2HYG - chain D; structure by X-ray diffraction, 2.80 A resolution.

# Chain D
Protein: Transcriptional regulator mntR
Source organism: Bacillus subtilis
Reference sequence: P54512 (MNTR_BACSU); residues 1-142 here = UniProt positions 1-142
Amino-acid sequence (142 residues; row label = number of the first residue in the row):
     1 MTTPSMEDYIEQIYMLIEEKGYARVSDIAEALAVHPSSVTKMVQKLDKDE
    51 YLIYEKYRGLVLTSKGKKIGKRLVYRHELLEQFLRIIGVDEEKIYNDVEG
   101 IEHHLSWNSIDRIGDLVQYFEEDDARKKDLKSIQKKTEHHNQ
Unresolved in the structure: 1-2, 136-142
Curated features (UniProtKB/Swiss-Prot):
  - binding site (Cd(2+)): Asp8, Glu11, His77, Glu99, Glu102, His103
  - binding site (Mn(2+)): Asp8, Glu11, His77, Glu99, Glu102, His103
  - mutagenesis: Asp8 (D8M: Binds only one manganese ion, in a pseudo-hexacoordinate geometry), Glu11 (E11K: Retains selectivity for activation by Mn(2+) and Cd(2+) over Co(2+) and Fe(2+). Can bind Mn(2+) in the C site, despite alteration to the A site, and adopt active DNA-binding conformations ...), His77 (H77A: Retains selectivity for activation by Mn(2+) and Cd(2+) over Co(2+) and Fe(2+). Can bind Mn(2+) in the C site, despite alteration to the A site, and adopt active DNA-binding conformations ...)
Reported in the primary citation:
  - conformationally variable residues (domain motion): Asp8, Glu11, Lys41

# In short
From UniProt: 6 Cd2+-binding residues, 6 Mn2+-binding residues and 3 mutagenesis sites. From the paper:
conformational variability at Asp8, Glu11 and Lys41.
Chain D is Transcriptional regulator mntR (Bacillus subtilis); the structure, The Structure of apo-MntR from
Bacillus subtilis, Native Form, was determined by X-ray diffraction together with 2HYF from the same study.
